PDB entry 3IER | X-ray diffraction, 2.05 A resolution | chain A

== Chain A ==
Protein: Luciferin 4-monooxygenase
Organism: Photinus pyralis
Notes: EC 1.13.12.7
Reference sequence: P08659 (LUCI_PHOPY); residue numbers follow UniProt; this construct covers 1-550
Amino-acid sequence (551 residues; row label = number of the first residue in the row):
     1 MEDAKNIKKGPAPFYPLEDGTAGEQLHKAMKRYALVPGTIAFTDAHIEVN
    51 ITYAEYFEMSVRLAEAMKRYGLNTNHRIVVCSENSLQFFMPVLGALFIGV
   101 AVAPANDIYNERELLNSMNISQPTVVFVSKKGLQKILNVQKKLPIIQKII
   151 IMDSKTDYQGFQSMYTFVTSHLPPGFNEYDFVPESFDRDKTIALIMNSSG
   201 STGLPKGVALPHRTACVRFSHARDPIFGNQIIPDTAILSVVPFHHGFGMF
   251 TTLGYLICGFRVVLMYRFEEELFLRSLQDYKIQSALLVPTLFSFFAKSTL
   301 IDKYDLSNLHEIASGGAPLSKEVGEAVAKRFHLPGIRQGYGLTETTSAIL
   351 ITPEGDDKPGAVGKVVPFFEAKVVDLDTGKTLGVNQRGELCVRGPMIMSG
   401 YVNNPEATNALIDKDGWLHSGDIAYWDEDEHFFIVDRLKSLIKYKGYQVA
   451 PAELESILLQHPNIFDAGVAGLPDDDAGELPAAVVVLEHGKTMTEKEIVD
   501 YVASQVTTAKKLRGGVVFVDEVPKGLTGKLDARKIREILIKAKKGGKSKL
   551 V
Unresolved in the structure: 1-2, 199-203, 317, 436-551
Construct notes: expression tag (551)
UniProt features mapped onto this chain:
  - motif: Ser548 to Leu550 (Microbody targeting signal)

== Summary ==
Chain A is Luciferin 4-monooxygenase (Photinus pyralis); the structure, Firefly luciferase apo structure (P41
form) with PEG 400 bound, was determined by X-ray diffraction (same publication as 3IEP and 3IES).
